4NO8 - chains L and V of the 28 polymer chains in the assembly; structure by X-ray diffraction, 2.70 A resolution.

[Chain L]
Name: Proteasome subunit beta type-6
Organism: Saccharomyces cerevisiae S288c
Notes: EC 3.4.25.1
UniProtKB: P23724 (PSB6_YEAST); residues 1-222 here correspond to UniProt positions 20-241 (UniProt number = residue number + 19)
Chain sequence (222 residues; row label = number of the first residue in the row):
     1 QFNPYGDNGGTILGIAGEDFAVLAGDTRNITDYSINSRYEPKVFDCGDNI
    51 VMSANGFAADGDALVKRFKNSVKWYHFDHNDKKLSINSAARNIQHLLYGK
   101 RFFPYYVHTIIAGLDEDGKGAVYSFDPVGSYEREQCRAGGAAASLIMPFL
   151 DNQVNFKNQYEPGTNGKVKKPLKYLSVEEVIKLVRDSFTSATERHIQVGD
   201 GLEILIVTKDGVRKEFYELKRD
Metal / ion sites: Mg2+: Asp-222 (shared with Ile-163(V), Asp-166(V), Ser-169(V) of chain V)
Small-molecule neighbours: PHQ-Leu-Leu-Leu-ketoamide, bound form (2LV; N-[(benzyloxy)carbonyl]-L-leucyl-N-[(2S,3S)-2-hydroxy-5-methyl-1-oxo-1-(phenylamino)hexan-3-yl]-L-leucinamide): Pro-104, Tyr-106, Asp-126, Pro-127, Val-128

[Chain V]
Name: Proteasome subunit beta type-2
Organism: Saccharomyces cerevisiae S288c
Notes: EC 3.4.25.1
UniProtKB: P25043 (PSB2_YEAST); residues 1-232 here correspond to UniProt positions 30-261 (UniProt number = residue number + 29)
Chain sequence (232 residues; numbered 1 to 232; the number before each row is that of its first residue):
     1 TTIVGVKFNNGVVIAADTRSTQGPIVADKNCAKLHRISPKIWCAGAGTAA
    51 DTEAVTQLIGSNIELHSLYTSREPRVVSALQMLKQHLFKYQGHIGAYLIV
   101 AGVDPTGSHLFSIHAHGSTDVGYYLSLGSGSLAAMAVLESHWKQDLTKEE
   151 AIKLASDAIQAGIWNDLGSGSNVDVCVMEIGKDAEYLRNYLTPNVREEKQ
   201 KSYKFPRGTTAVLKESIVNICDIQEEQVDITA
Disordered / not traced: 223-232
Curated features (UniProtKB/Swiss-Prot):
  - active site: Thr-1 (Nucleophile)
Metal / ion sites: Mg2+: Ile-163, Asp-166, Ser-169 (shared with Asp-222(L) of chain L)

[Chain L / chain V interface]
Residue-residue contacts - 57 pairs, chain L then chain V:
  Ile-30(L) with Leu-167(V), hydrophobic
  Asp-32(L) with Leu-167(V)
  Tyr-33(L) with Asn-165(V); Asp-166(V); Leu-167(V), hydrogen bond (backbone-backbone); Gly-168(V)
  Ile-35(L) with Trp-164(V); Leu-167(V), hydrophobic
  Arg-38(L) with Trp-164(V), hydrogen bond (side chain-backbone); Asn-165(V)
  Leu-145(L) with Ile-25(V), hydrophobic
  Phe-149(L) with Tyr-203(V), hydrophobic
  Asn-152(L) with Phe-205(V)
  Gln-153(L) with Tyr-203(V); Phe-205(V)
  Asn-158(L) with Thr-209(V)
  Gln-159(L) with Phe-205(V); Thr-209(V)
  Tyr-160(L) with Thr-209(V), hydrogen bond (backbone-backbone); Ala-211(V), hydrophobic
  Pro-162(L) with Pro-206(V), hydrophobic; Arg-207(V); Gly-208(V)
  Gly-166(L) with Ala-211(V)
  Glu-179(L) with Lys-201(V)
  Lys-182(L) with Gln-200(V)
  Leu-183(L) with Tyr-203(V)
  Arg-185(L) with Glu-197(V), salt bridge; Gln-200(V), hydrogen bond
  Asp-186(L) with Lys-199(V); Gln-200(V), hydrogen bond (side chain-backbone); Lys-201(V); Tyr-203(V), hydrogen bond
  Thr-189(L) with Arg-196(V), hydrogen bond
  Ser-190(L) with Arg-196(V), hydrogen bond
  Glu-193(L) with Val-26(V); Lys-29(V), salt bridge; Arg-196(V)
  Arg-194(L) with Ile-25(V); Val-26(V), hydrogen bond (side chain-backbone); Ala-27(V), hydrogen bond (side chain-backbone); Lys-29(V)
  His-195(L) with Pro-24(V)
  Ile-196(L) with Arg-19(V); Pro-24(V), hydrogen bond (backbone-backbone); Val-26(V), hydrophobic; Leu-167(V)
  Lys-220(L) with Asn-194(V), hydrogen bond (side chain-backbone); Val-195(V)
  Arg-221(L) with Trp-164(V)
  Asp-222(L) with Arg-19(V), salt bridge; Ile-163(V); Trp-164(V); Ser-169(V); Gly-170(V); Ser-171(V), hydrogen bond (side chain-backbone); Asn-194(V)
Other interface residues (no listed pair), chain L (34 interface residues in all): Arg-28, Ser-34, Glu-161, Gly-163, Gln-197, Glu-218
Other interface residues (no listed pair), chain V (32 interface residues in all): Thr-21, Gly-23, Asp-28

[Overview]
34 residues of chain L face 32 of chain V across their interface; the contacts include 13 hydrogen bonds and 3
salt bridges. Polar pairs include Arg-185(L)/Glu-197(V), Glu-193(L)/Lys-29(V) and Asp-222(L)/Arg-19(V). Chain
L binds PHQ-Leu-Leu-Leu-ketoamide, bound form. From UniProt: active-site residue Thr-1(V) on chain V.
Chain L is Proteasome subunit beta type-6 and chain V is Proteasome subunit beta type-2, both from
Saccharomyces cerevisiae S288c; the structure, yCP in complex with Z-Leu-Leu-Leu-ketoamide, was determined by
X-ray diffraction (same publication as 4NNN, 4NNW, 4NO1, 4NO6 and 4NO9).
